PDB entry 6TI2 | X-ray diffraction, 2.75 A resolution | chains B and C of the 4 polymer chains in the assembly

[Chain B (and C)]
Name: Chromosome 16, whole genome shotgun sequence
Organism: Ustilago maydis 521
Notes: EC 5.4.99.5; chain C of this document is another copy of the same molecule, construct and numbering; everything in this record applies to it too
UniProt: A0A0D1DWQ2 (A0A0D1DWQ2_USTMA); numbering as in UniProt (aligned over 22-290)
Amino-acid sequence (278 residues; each row starts with the number of its first residue):
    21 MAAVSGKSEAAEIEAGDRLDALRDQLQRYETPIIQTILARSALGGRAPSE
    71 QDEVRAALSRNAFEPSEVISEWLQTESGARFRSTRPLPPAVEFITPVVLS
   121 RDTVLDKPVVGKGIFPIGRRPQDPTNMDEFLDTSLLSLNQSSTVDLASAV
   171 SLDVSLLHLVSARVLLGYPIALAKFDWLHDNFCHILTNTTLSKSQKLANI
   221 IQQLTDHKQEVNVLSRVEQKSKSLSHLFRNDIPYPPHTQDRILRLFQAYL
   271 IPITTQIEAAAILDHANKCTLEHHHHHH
Disordered / not traced: 21-27, 290-298
Disulfides: C203-C289
Differences from the reference sequence: initiating methionine (21); expression tag (291-298)
Swiss-Prot annotation at these positions:
  - region: V117 to R140 (KWL1-binding extensive loop region (ELR))
  - glycosylation (N-linked (GlcNAc...) asparagine): N159, N208
  - mutagenesis: V117 to R140 (Abolishes the interaction with host defense KWL1), R183 (R183A: Impairs catalytic activity; when associated with A-193), K194 (K194A: Impairs catalytic activity; when associated with A-183)

[How chain B and chain C interact]
Residue-residue contacts - 82 pairs, chain B then chain C:
  Q45(B) - T163(C)  hydrogen bond
  Q47(B) - N250(C)
  Q47(B) - D251(C)  hydrogen bond
  R48(B) - A62(C)  hydrogen bond (side chain-backbone)
  R48(B) - L63(C)
  R48(B) - G64(C)
  R48(B) - I252(C)
  Y49(B) - L63(C)  hydrophobic
  Y49(B) - D165(C)
  T51(B) - D251(C)
  T51(B) - Y254(C)
  P52(B) - A59(C)
  P52(B) - L63(C)  hydrophobic
  Q55(B) - Q55(C)
  Q55(B) - L58(C)
  Q55(B) - A59(C)
  Q55(B) - L244(C)
  Q55(B) - Y254(C)
  T56(B) - A59(C)
  T56(B) - L172(C)
  L58(B) - Q55(C)
  A59(B) - P52(C)
  A59(B) - Q55(C)
  A59(B) - T56(C)
  A62(B) - R48(C)  hydrogen bond (backbone-side chain)
  L63(B) - R48(C)  hydrogen bond (backbone-side chain)
  L63(B) - P52(C)  hydrophobic
  L63(B) - L179(C)  hydrophobic
  G64(B) - R48(C)
  E73(B) - F83(C)
  A77(B) - N81(C)
  R80(B) - R80(C)  hydrogen bond (backbone-side chain)
  R80(B) - N81(C)
  N81(B) - A77(C)  hydrogen bond (side chain-backbone)
  N81(B) - R80(C)  hydrogen bond
  N81(B) - N81(C)  hydrogen bond
  F83(B) - A167(C)  hydrophobic
  T163(B) - Q45(C)
  D165(B) - Y49(C)
  D165(B) - A182(C)
  A167(B) - F83(C)  hydrophobic
  A167(B) - H178(C)
  S168(B) - H178(C)  hydrogen bond (side chain-backbone)
  S168(B) - L179(C)  hydrogen bond (side chain-backbone)
  V170(B) - F83(C)  hydrophobic
  S171(B) - V174(C)
  S171(B) - S175(C)  hydrogen bond (backbone-side chain)
  S171(B) - H178(C)
  L172(B) - T56(C)
  L172(B) - S175(C)
  V174(B) - S171(C)
  S175(B) - S171(C)  hydrogen bond (side chain-backbone)
  S175(B) - L172(C)
  S175(B) - S175(C)  hydrogen bond
  H178(B) - A167(C)
  H178(B) - S168(C)  hydrogen bond (backbone-side chain)
  H178(B) - S171(C)
  L179(B) - L63(C)  hydrophobic
  L179(B) - S168(C)  hydrogen bond (backbone-side chain)
  A182(B) - D165(C)
  N232(B) - R249(C)  hydrogen bond
  S235(B) - R249(C)  hydrogen bond
  R236(B) - R249(C)  hydrogen bond (side chain-backbone)
  Q239(B) - F248(C)
  K240(B) - F248(C)
  K240(B) - D251(C)  salt bridge
  S243(B) - F248(C)
  L244(B) - Q55(C)
  L244(B) - L244(C)
  F248(B) - Q239(C)
  F248(B) - K240(C)
  F248(B) - S243(C)
  R249(B) - Q47(C)
  R249(B) - N232(C)  hydrogen bond
  R249(B) - R236(C)  hydrogen bond (backbone-side chain)
  N250(B) - Q47(C)  hydrogen bond (backbone-side chain)
  D251(B) - Q47(C)
  D251(B) - T51(C)
  D251(B) - K240(C)  salt bridge
  I252(B) - R48(C)
  Y254(B) - T51(C)
  Y254(B) - Q55(C)
Also at the interface, not in a pair above, chain B (46 interface residues in all): S61, A76, L166
Also at the interface, not in a pair above, chain C (46 interface residues in all): D44, E73, A76, L166, V170, S235

[Overview]
The chain B/chain C interface involves 46 residues from each chain, with 22 hydrogen bonds and 2 salt bridges.
Polar contacts include K240(B)-D251(C), Q45(B)-T163(C) and Q47(B)-D251(C). Curated annotation (UniProt) lists
2 mutagenesis sites on chain B.
Both chains are Chromosome 16, whole genome shotgun sequence (Ustilago maydis 521). Entry 6TI2 (Structure of
the Ustilago maydis chorismate mutase 1 in complex with KWL1-b from Zea mays) was determined by X-ray
diffraction.
